PDB entry 7OCE | electron microscopy, 3.10 A resolution | chains A and B of the 8 polymer chains in the assembly

[Chain A]
Molecule: Glutamate receptor 1
Organism: Rattus norvegicus
UniProtKB: P19490 (GRIA1_RAT), isoform P19490-2; the construct has insertions or renumbered stretches relative to UniProt, so the offset changes along the chain: -25 to -7 = UniProt 1-19; 2-889 = UniProt 20-907
Chain sequence (915 residues; each row starts with the number of its first residue; numbers below 1 keep their minus sign (Met-25 is residue -25)):
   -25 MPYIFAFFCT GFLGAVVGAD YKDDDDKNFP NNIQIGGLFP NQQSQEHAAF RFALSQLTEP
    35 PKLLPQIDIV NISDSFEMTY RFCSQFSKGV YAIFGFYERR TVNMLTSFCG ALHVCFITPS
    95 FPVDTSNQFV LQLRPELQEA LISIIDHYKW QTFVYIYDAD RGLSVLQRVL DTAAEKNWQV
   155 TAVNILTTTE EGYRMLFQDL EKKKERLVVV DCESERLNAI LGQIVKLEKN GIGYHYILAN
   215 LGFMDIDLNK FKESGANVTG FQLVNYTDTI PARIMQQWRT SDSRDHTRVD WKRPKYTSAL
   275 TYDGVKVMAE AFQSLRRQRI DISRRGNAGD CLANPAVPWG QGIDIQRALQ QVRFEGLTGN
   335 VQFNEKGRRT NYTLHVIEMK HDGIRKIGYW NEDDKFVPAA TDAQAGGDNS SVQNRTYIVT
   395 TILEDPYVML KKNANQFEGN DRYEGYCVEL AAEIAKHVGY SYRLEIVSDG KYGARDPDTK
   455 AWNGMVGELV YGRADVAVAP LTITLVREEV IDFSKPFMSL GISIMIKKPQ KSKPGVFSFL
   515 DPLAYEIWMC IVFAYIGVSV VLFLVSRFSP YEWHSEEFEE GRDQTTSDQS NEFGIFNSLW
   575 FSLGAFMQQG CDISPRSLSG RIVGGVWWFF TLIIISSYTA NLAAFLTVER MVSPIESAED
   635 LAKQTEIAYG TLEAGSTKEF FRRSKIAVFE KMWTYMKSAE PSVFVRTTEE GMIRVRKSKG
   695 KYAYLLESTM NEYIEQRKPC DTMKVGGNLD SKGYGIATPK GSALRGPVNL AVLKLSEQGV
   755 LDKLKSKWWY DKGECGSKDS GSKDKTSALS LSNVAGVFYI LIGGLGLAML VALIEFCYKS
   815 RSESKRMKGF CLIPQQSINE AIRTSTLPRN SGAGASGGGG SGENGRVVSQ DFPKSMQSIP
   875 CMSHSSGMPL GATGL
Disordered / not traced: -25 to 386, 546-563, 773-778, 821-889
Sequence notes: insertion (-6 to 1)
Cystine bridges: Cys714-Cys769
Ligand contacts:
  - E2Q (6-nitro-2,3-bis(oxidanylidene)-1,4-dihydrobenzo[f]quinoxaline-7-sulfonamide): Glu398, Tyr446, Pro474, Thr476, Arg481, Ser650, Thr682, Glu701, Met704, Tyr728
  - 1,2-diacyl-sn-glycero-3-phosphocholine (PC1), molecule 1: Val510, Phe511, Tyr793, Ile794, Gly797, Gly798, Leu801
  - 1,2-diacyl-sn-glycero-3-phosphocholine (PC1), molecule 2: Phe511, Leu514, Phe570, Leu573, Trp574, Leu577, Ile794
  - 1,2-diacyl-sn-glycero-3-phosphocholine (PC1), molecule 3: Leu514, Asp515, Tyr519, Trp522, Ile525, Val526, Tyr529, Leu577, Phe580, Met581
  - 1,2-diacyl-sn-glycero-3-phosphocholine (PC1), molecule 4: Tyr519, Val526, Tyr529
  - 1,2-diacyl-sn-glycero-3-phosphocholine (PC1), molecule 5: Val526, Ile530, Ile569
  - 1,2-diacyl-sn-glycero-3-phosphocholine (PC1), molecule 6: Tyr529, Ile569, Phe570, Leu573
  - 1,2-diacyl-sn-glycero-3-phosphocholine (PC1), molecule 7: Arg595, Ile596, Gly599, Val600, Phe603
  - 1,2-diacyl-sn-glycero-3-phosphocholine (PC1), molecule 8: Tyr793, Ile796, Gly797, Gly800, Met803, Leu804, Ala806, Leu807
  - 1,2-diacyl-sn-glycero-3-phosphocholine (PC1), molecule 9: Leu801, Val805, Ile808, Glu809, Tyr812
Swiss-Prot annotation at these positions:
  - motif: Ala886 to Leu889 (PDZ-binding)
  - binding site (L-glutamate): Pro474, Thr476, Arg481, Ser650, Thr651, Glu701
  - modified residue (Phosphoserine): Ser627, Ser692, Ser831, Ser845
  - lipidation (S-palmitoyl cysteine): Cys585, Cys811
  - glycosylation (N-linked (GlcNAc...) asparagine): Asn45, Asn231, Asn239, Asn345, Asn383, Asn388

[Chain B]
Molecule: Glutamate receptor 2
Organism: Rattus norvegicus
UniProtKB: P19491 (GRIA2_RAT), isoform P19491-2; residues -20 to 839 here correspond to UniProt positions 1-860 (UniProt number = residue number + 21)
Chain sequence (860 residues; row label = number of the first residue in the row; numbers below 1 keep their minus sign (Met-20 is residue -20)):
   -20 MQKIMHISVL LSPVLWGLIF GVSSNSIQIG GLFPRGADQE YSAFRVGMVQ FSTSEFRLTP
    40 HIDNLEVANS FAVTNAFCSQ FSRGVYAIFG FYDKKSVNTI TSFCGTLHVS FITPSFPTDG
   100 THPFVIQMRP DLKGALLSLI EYYQWDKFAY LYDSDRGLST LQAVLDSAAE KKWQVTAINV
   160 GNINNDKKDE TYRSLFQDLE LKKERRVILD CERDKVNDIV DQVITIGKHV KGYHYIIANL
   220 GFTDGDLLKI QFGGANVSGF QIVDYDDSLV SKFIERWSTL EEKEYPGAHT ATIKYTSALT
   280 YDAVQVMTEA FRNLRKQRIE ISRRGNAGDC LANPAVPWGQ GVEIERALKQ VQVEGLSGNI
   340 KFDQNGKRIN YTINIMELKT NGPRKIGYWS EVDKMVVTLT ELPSGNDTSG LENKTVVVTT
   400 ILESPYVMMK KNHEMLEGNE RYEGYCVDLA AEIAKHCGFK YKLTIVGDGK YGARDADTKI
   460 WNGMVGELVY GKADIAIAPL TITLVREEVI DFSKPFMSLG ISIMIKKPQK SKPGVFSFLD
   520 PLAYEIWMCI VFAYIGVSVV LFLVSRFSPY EWHTEEFEDG RETQSSESTN EFGIFNSLWF
   580 SLGAFMRQGC DISPRSLSGR IVGGVWWFFT LIIISSYTAN LAAFLTVERM VSPIESAEDL
   640 SKQTEIAYGT LDSGSTKEFF RRSKIAVFDK MWTYMRSAEP SVFVRTTAEG VARVRKSKGK
   700 YAYLLESTMN EYIEQRKPCD TMKVGGNLDS KGYGIATPKG SSLGTPVNLA VLKLSEQGVL
   760 DKLKNKWWYD KGECGAKDSG SKEKTSALSL SNVAGVFYIL VGGLGLAMLV ALIEFCYKSR
   820 AEAKRMKVAK NPQNINPSSS
Disordered / not traced: -20 to 395, 551-565, 776-780, 824-839
Sequence notes: conflict Arg586 (Gln607 in P19491)
Cystine bridges: Cys718-Cys773
Ligand contacts:
  - E2Q (6-nitro-2,3-bis(oxidanylidene)-1,4-dihydrobenzo[f]quinoxaline-7-sulfonamide): Tyr450, Pro478, Thr480, Arg485, Ser654, Thr686, Glu705, Met708, Tyr732
  - 1,2-diacyl-sn-glycero-3-phosphocholine (PC1), molecule 1: Val514, Phe515, Tyr797, Ile798, Gly801, Gly802, Leu805
  - 1,2-diacyl-sn-glycero-3-phosphocholine (PC1), molecule 2: Phe515, Leu518, Tyr523, Phe574, Leu577, Trp578, Leu581, Ile798
  - 1,2-diacyl-sn-glycero-3-phosphocholine (PC1), molecule 3: Leu518, Tyr523, Trp526, Met527, Ile529, Val530, Tyr533, Leu581, Phe584, Met585
  - 1,2-diacyl-sn-glycero-3-phosphocholine (PC1), molecule 4: Val530, Tyr533, Ile534, Leu577
  - 1,2-diacyl-sn-glycero-3-phosphocholine (PC1), molecule 5: Val538, Phe541, Arg545, Gly572, Ile573
  - 1,2-diacyl-sn-glycero-3-phosphocholine (PC1), molecule 6: Ile573, Phe574, Leu577, Glu813
  - 1,2-diacyl-sn-glycero-3-phosphocholine (PC1), molecule 7: Arg599, Ile600, Gly603, Val604, Phe607
  - 1,2-diacyl-sn-glycero-3-phosphocholine (PC1), molecule 8: Tyr797, Val800, Gly801, Gly804, Met807
  - 1,2-diacyl-sn-glycero-3-phosphocholine (PC1), molecule 9: Val809, Ile812, Glu813, Tyr816
  - 1,2-diacyl-sn-glycero-3-phosphocholine (PC1), molecule 10: Leu811, Phe814, Cys815, Ser818
Swiss-Prot annotation at these positions:
  - binding site (L-glutamate): Pro478, Thr480, Arg485, Ser654, Thr655, Glu705
  - site: Arg453 (Interaction with the cone snail toxin Con-ikot-ikot), Ile633 (Crucial to convey clamshell closure to channel opening), Arg660 (Interaction with the cone snail toxin Con-ikot-ikot), Lys752 (Interaction with the cone snail toxin Con-ikot-ikot)
  - modified residue (Phosphoserine): Ser662, Ser696, Ser839
  - lipidation (S-palmitoyl cysteine): Cys589, Cys815
  - glycosylation (N-linked (GlcNAc...) asparagine): Asn235, Asn349, Asn385, Asn392
Reported in the primary citation:
  - binding site for 1,2-diacyl-sn-glycero-3-phosphocholine: Phe546

[Interface between chain A and chain B]
Contacting residue pairs (97):
  Ile477(A) with Leu751(B), hydrophobic
  Thr478(A) with Leu751(B); Glu755(B)
  Leu479(A) with Leu748(B), hydrophobic; Lys752(B); Glu755(B), hydrogen bond (backbone-side chain)
  Glu482(A) with Leu751(B)
  Glu483(A) with Leu748(B)
  Lys489(A) with Glu486(B), salt bridge; Phe491(B); Ser492(B); Lys493(B)
  Pro490(A) with Pro494(B)
  Ser493(A) with Ser497(B)
  Phe513(A) with Phe607(B), hydrophobic; Ile611(B), hydrophobic
  Phe570(A) with Arg594(B); Leu596(B), hydrophobic; Arg599(B)
  Asn571(A) with Arg599(B), hydrogen bond
  Trp574(A) with Ser592(B); Pro593(B); Arg599(B); Trp606(B), hydrophobic
  Gly578(A) with Trp606(B)
  Met581(A) with Arg586(B), hydrogen bond (backbone-side chain); Trp606(B), hydrophobic; Phe607(B), hydrophobic; Leu610(B), hydrophobic
  Gln582(A) with Arg586(B), hydrogen bond
  Gln583(A) with Ala583(B), hydrogen bond (side chain-backbone); Arg586(B); Gln587(B); Gly588(B); Trp606(B)
  Gly584(A) with Cys589(B)
  Asp586(A) with Ser592(B), hydrogen bond
  Ile609(A) with Leu610(B), hydrophobic
  Tyr612(A) with Ile611(B); Ser614(B)
  Thr613(A) with Ser614(B), hydrogen bond; Ala618(B)
  Leu616(A) with Ser614(B); Ser615(B); Ala618(B), hydrophobic
  Ala617(A) with Ala618(B)
  Leu620(A) with Asn619(B)
  Thr621(A) with Ala622(B)
  Arg624(A) with Ala622(B); Phe623(B); Val626(B), hydrogen bond (side chain-backbone); Arg628(B)
  Arg657(A) with Glu755(B), hydrogen bond (side chain-backbone); Gln756(B)
  Ser725(A) with Ser497(B)
  Asn743(A) with Glu486(B)
  Leu744(A) with Leu483(B)
  Lys748(A) with Leu483(B)
  Glu751(A) with Ile481(B); Thr482(B); Arg661(B)
  Ser781(A) with Asn619(B), hydrogen bond (backbone-side chain); Phe623(B); Arg628(B)
  Ala782(A) with Asp519(B); Pro520(B); Asn619(B); Phe623(B)
  Leu783(A) with Pro520(B), hydrogen bond (backbone-backbone); Leu521(B), hydrophobic; Ala522(B), hydrogen bond (backbone-backbone); Ile525(B); Ser615(B); Asn619(B)
  Ser784(A) with Ile525(B)
  Leu785(A) with Glu524(B), hydrogen bond (backbone-side chain); Ile525(B); Cys528(B), hydrophobic
  Val791(A) with Phe608(B), hydrophobic; Ile611(B), hydrophobic
  Phe792(A) with Cys528(B), hydrophobic; Phe608(B), hydrophobic
  Leu795(A) with Ala532(B), hydrophobic; Val536(B), hydrophobic; Trp605(B), hydrophobic
  Gly798(A) with Ile600(B)
  Ala802(A) with Ser597(B); Val601(B), hydrophobic
  Val805(A) with Leu596(B), hydrophobic
  Ala806(A) with Val543(B), hydrophobic; Ser547(B), hydrogen bond (backbone-side chain)
  Glu809(A) with Ser547(B), hydrogen bond; Leu596(B); Ser597(B)
  Phe810(A) with Phe546(B)
  Lys813(A) with Pro548(B), hydrogen bond (side chain-backbone); Tyr549(B)
Also at the interface, not in a pair above, chain A (65 interface residues in all): Phe487, Ser488, Leu577, Cys585, Met625, Lys659, Ile660, Leu723, Leu747, Ser750, Gln752, Lys757, Lys779, Val788, Ile794, Leu799, Leu801, Met803
Also at the interface, not in a pair above, chain B (76 interface residues in all): Glu487, Ile529, Val539, Leu542, Gly582, Asp590, Ile591, Gly602, Gly603, Val604, Thr617, Ala621, Thr625, Glu627, Val630, Lys663, Ser729, Asp760, Lys761, Asn764
From the paper, about this interface:
  - residue pairs: Arg624(A)-Arg628(B), Arg624(A)-Phe623(B)

[Summary]
65 residues of chain A and 76 residues of chain B are in contact, with 16 hydrogen bonds and 1 salt bridge.
Among the polar pairs are Lys489(A)-Glu486(B), Leu479(A)-Glu755(B) and Asn571(A)-Arg599(B). The paper
describes contacts between Arg624(A) and Arg628(B) and Arg624(A) and Phe623(B). The paper reports a binding
site for 1,2-diacyl-sn-glycero-3-phosphocholine at Phe546(B).
Chain A is Glutamate receptor 1 and chain B is Glutamate receptor 2, both from Rattus norvegicus; the
structure, Resting state GluA1/A2 AMPA receptor in complex with TARP gamma 8 and CNIH2 (LBD-TMD), was
determined by electron microscopy together with 7OCA, 7OCC, 7OCD and 7OCF from the same study.
